Entry 6JRG (X-ray diffraction, 2.00 A resolution); this record covers chains A and B of the 4 polymer chains in the assembly.

== Chain A (and B) ==
Molecule: Monokaryotic chloroplast 1
From: Zea mays
Notes: chain B of this document is another copy of the same molecule, construct and numbering; everything in this record applies to it too
Reference sequence: B4FCI7 (B4FCI7_MAIZE); numbering as in UniProt (aligned over 109-271)
Sequence (174 residues; row label = number of the first residue in the row):
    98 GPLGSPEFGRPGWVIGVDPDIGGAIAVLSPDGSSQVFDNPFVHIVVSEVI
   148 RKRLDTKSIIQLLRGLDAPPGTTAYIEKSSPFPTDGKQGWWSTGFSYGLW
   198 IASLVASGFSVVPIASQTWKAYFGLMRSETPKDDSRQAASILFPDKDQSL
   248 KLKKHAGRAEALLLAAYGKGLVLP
Unresolved in the structure: 98-108
Construct notes: expression tag (98-108); engineered mutation Ala253 (His in B4FCI7)
Ion coordination: Mg2+: Glu174, Glu257 (shared with 1 residue of chain D)

== Interface between chain A and chain B ==
Contacting residue pairs (46):
  Thr153(A) - Ile198(B)
  Thr153(A) - Ala199(B)
  Lys154(A) - Val202(B)
  Ile157(A) - Ala199(B)
  Ile157(A) - Val202(B)  hydrophobic
  Ile157(A) - Ala203(B)
  Arg161(A) - Ala203(B)  hydrogen bond (side chain-backbone)
  Ser176(A) - Trp188(B)  hydrogen bond
  Pro180(A) - Lys184(B)  hydrogen bond (backbone-side chain)
  Lys184(A) - Pro180(B)  hydrogen bond (side chain-backbone)
  Lys184(A) - Trp187(B)
  Trp187(A) - Lys184(B)
  Trp187(A) - Trp188(B)
  Trp188(A) - Ser176(B)  hydrogen bond
  Trp188(A) - Trp187(B)
  Trp188(A) - Trp188(B)
  Trp188(A) - Thr190(B)
  Trp188(A) - Gly191(B)
  Thr190(A) - Trp188(B)
  Gly191(A) - Trp188(B)
  Gly191(A) - Gly191(B)
  Gly191(A) - Phe192(B)
  Phe192(A) - Gly191(B)
  Phe192(A) - Phe192(B)
  Phe192(A) - Tyr194(B)  hydrophobic
  Phe192(A) - Gly195(B)
  Tyr194(A) - Phe192(B)  hydrophobic
  Gly195(A) - Phe192(B)
  Gly195(A) - Gly195(B)
  Gly195(A) - Leu196(B)
  Leu196(A) - Gly195(B)
  Leu196(A) - Leu196(B)
  Leu196(A) - Ala199(B)
  Ile198(A) - Thr153(B)
  Ala199(A) - Thr153(B)
  Ala199(A) - Ile157(B)
  Ala199(A) - Leu196(B)
  Ala199(A) - Ala199(B)  hydrophobic
  Ala199(A) - Ser200(B)
  Ser200(A) - Ala199(B)
  Val202(A) - Thr153(B)
  Val202(A) - Lys154(B)
  Val202(A) - Ile157(B)  hydrophobic
  Ala203(A) - Ile157(B)
  Ala203(A) - Arg161(B)  hydrogen bond (backbone-side chain)
  Ala203(A) - Ala203(B)  hydrophobic
Also at the interface, not in a pair above, chain A (22 interface residues in all): Pro178, Gln185
Also at the interface, not in a pair above, chain B (22 interface residues in all): Pro178, Gln185

== Overview ==
The chain A/chain B interface involves 22 residues from each chain; the contacts include 6 hydrogen bonds.
Polar contacts include Arg161(A)-Ala203(B), Ser176(A)-Trp188(B) and Pro180(A)-Lys184(B). Glu174(A) and
Glu257(A) form the Mg2+ site.
Both chains are Monokaryotic chloroplast 1 (Zea mays). Entry 6JRG (Crystal structure of ZmMoc1 H253A mutant in
complex with Holliday junction) was determined by X-ray diffraction together with 6IS8, 6IS9 and 6JRF from the
same study.
